PDB entry 3GIV | X-ray diffraction, 2.00 A resolution | chains A and C of the 3 polymer chains in the assembly

# Chain A
Molecule: HLA class I histocompatibility antigen, A-2 alpha chain
From: Homo sapiens
Notes: fragment: residues in UNP 25-299
Reference sequence: P01892 (1A02_HUMAN); residues 1-275 here correspond to UniProt positions 25-299 (UniProt number = residue number + 24)
Sequence (275 residues; row label = number of the first residue in the row):
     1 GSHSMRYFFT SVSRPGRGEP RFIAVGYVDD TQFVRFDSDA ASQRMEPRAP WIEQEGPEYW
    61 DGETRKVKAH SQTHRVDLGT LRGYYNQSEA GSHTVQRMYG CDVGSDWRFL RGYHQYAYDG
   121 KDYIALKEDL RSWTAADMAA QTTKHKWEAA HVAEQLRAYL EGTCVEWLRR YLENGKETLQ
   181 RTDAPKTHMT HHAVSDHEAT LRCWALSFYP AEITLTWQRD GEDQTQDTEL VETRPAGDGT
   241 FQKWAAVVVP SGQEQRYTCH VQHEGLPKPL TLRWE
Disulfides: C101-C164, C203-C259

# Chain C
Molecule: HIV-1 peptide
Reference sequence: Q9YYH6 (Q9YYH6_9HIV1); residues 1-10 here correspond to UniProt positions 50-59 (UniProt number = residue number + 49)
Sequence (10 residues; numbered 1 to 10; the number before each row is that of its first residue):
     1 SLFNTVATLY

# Interface between chain A and chain C
Residue-residue contacts (39; chain A residue first):
  M5(A) with S1(C)
  Y7(A) with S1(C), hydrogen bond (side chain-backbone); L2(C), hydrophobic
  F9(A) with L2(C), hydrophobic
  M45(A) with L2(C), hydrophobic
  E63(A) with S1(C), hydrogen bond; L2(C), hydrogen bond (side chain-backbone)
  R65(A) with N4(C)
  K66(A) with S1(C), hydrogen bond; L2(C), hydrogen bond (side chain-backbone); F3(C); N4(C)
  V67(A) with L2(C)
  H70(A) with F3(C); V6(C)
  T73(A) with V6(C), hydrogen bond (side chain-backbone); A7(C)
  V76(A) with T8(C)
  D77(A) with T8(C); L9(C), hydrogen bond (side chain-backbone)
  L81(A) with L9(C), hydrophobic
  R97(A) with V6(C); A7(C)
  Y99(A) with L2(C); F3(C), hydrogen bond (side chain-backbone)
  Y116(A) with L9(C)
  Y123(A) with L9(C), hydrophobic
  T143(A) with L9(C)
  K146(A) with L9(C)
  W147(A) with T8(C), hydrogen bond (side chain-backbone); L9(C), hydrophobic
  Q155(A) with F3(C); T5(C)
  L156(A) with F3(C), hydrophobic
  Y159(A) with S1(C), hydrogen bond (side chain-backbone); L2(C); F3(C)
  W167(A) with S1(C)
  Y171(A) with S1(C), hydrogen bond (side chain-backbone)
Interface residues without a listed pair, chain A (29 interface residues in all): Y59, A69, T80, V152
Interface residues without a listed pair, chain C (10 interface residues in all): Y10

# Summary
Chain A and chain C form an interface of 29 and 10 residues respectively; the contacts include 11 hydrogen
bonds. Polar contacts include Y7(A)-S1(C), E63(A)-S1(C) and E63(A)-L2(C).
Here chain A is HLA class I histocompatibility antigen, A-2 alpha chain (Homo sapiens) and chain C is HIV-1
peptide. Entry 3GIV (Antigen processing influences HIV-specific cytotoxic T lymphocyte immunodominance) was
determined by X-ray diffraction.
